3EJT - chain A; structure by X-ray diffraction, 1.35 A resolution.

[Chain A]
Protein: Alpha-mannosidase 2
Source organism: Drosophila melanogaster
Notes: EC 3.2.1.114; fragment: Catalytic domain
Reference sequence: Q24451 (MAN2_DROME); residues 13-1045 here correspond to UniProt positions 76-1108 (UniProt number = residue number + 63)
Chain sequence (1045 residues; each row starts with the number of its first residue):
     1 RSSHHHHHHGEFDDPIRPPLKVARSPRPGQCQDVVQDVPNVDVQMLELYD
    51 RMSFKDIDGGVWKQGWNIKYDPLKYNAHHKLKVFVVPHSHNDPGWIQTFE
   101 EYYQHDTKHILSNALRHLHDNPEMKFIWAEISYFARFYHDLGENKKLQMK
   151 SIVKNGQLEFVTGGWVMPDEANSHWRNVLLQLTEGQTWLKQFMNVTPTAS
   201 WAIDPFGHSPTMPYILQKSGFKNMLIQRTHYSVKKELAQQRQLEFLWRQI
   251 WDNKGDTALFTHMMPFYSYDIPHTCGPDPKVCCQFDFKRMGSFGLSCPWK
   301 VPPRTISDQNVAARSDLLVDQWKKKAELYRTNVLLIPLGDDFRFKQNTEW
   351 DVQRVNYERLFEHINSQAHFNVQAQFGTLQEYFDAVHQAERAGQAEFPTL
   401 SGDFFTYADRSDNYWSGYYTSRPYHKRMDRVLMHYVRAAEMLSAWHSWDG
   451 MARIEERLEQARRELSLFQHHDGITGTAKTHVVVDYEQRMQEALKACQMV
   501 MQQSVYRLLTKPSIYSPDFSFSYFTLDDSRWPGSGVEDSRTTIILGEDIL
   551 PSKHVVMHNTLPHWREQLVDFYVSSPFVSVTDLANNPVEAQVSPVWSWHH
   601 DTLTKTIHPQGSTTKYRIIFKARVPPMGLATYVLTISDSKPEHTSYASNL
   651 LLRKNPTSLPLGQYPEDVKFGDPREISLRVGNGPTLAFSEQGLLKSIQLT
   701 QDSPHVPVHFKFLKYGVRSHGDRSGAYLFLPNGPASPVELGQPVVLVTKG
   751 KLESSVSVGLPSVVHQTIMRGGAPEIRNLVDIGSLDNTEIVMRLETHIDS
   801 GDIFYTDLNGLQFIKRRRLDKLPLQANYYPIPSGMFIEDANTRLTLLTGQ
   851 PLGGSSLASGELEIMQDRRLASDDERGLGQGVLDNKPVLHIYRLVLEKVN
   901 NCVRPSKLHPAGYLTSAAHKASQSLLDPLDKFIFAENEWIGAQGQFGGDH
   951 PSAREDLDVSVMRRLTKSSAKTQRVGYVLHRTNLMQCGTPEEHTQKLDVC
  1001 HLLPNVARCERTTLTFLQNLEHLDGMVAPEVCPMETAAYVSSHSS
Disordered / not traced: 1-29
Sequence notes: expression tag (1-12)
Curated features (UniProtKB/Swiss-Prot):
  - active site: Asp204 (Nucleophile)
  - binding site (Zn(2+)): His90, Asp92, Asp204, His471
Cystine bridges: Cys31-Cys1032, Cys275-Cys282, Cys283-Cys297, Cys902-Cys987, Cys1000-Cys1009
Glycans and other covalent adducts: N-acetylglucosamine (NAG) linked to Asn194
Bound ions: Zn2+: His90, Asp92, Asp204, His471 (together with HN6)
Residues lining bound ligands: HN6 ((1S,2R,5R,8R,8aR)-5-[2-(4-tert-butylphenyl)ethyl]octahydroindolizine-1,2,8-triol): His90, Asp92, Trp95, Asp204, Phe206, Arg228, Tyr269, Asp341, Trp415, His471, Asp472, Thr477, Tyr727, Glu875, Arg876, Gly877

[In short]
Ligands of chain A: compound HN6. N-acetylglucosamine is covalently linked to Asn194. His90, Asp92, Asp204 and
His471 form the Zn2+ site. UniProt lists active-site residue Asp204 and 4 Zn2+-binding residues.
Chain A is Alpha-mannosidase 2 (Drosophila melanogaster); the structure, Golgi alpha-Mannosidase II in complex
with 5-substituted swainsonine analog:(5R)-5-[2'-(4-tert-butylphenyl)ethyl]-swainsonine, was determined by
X-ray diffraction, deposited together with 3EJP, 3EJQ, 3EJR, 3EJS and 3EJU.
